5WRB - chain A; structure by X-ray diffraction, 2.01 A resolution.

Chain A:
Molecule: Lysozyme C
From: Gallus gallus
Notes: EC 3.2.1.17
UniProtKB: P00698 (LYSC_CHICK); residues 1-129 here correspond to UniProt positions 19-147 (UniProt number = residue number + 18)
Chain sequence (129 residues; numbered 1 to 129; the number before each row is that of its first residue):
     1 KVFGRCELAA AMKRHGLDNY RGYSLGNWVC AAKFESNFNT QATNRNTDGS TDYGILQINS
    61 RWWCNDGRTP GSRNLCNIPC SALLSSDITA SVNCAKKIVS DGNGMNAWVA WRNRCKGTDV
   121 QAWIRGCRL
Disulfide bonds: Cys-6/Cys-127, Cys-30/Cys-115, Cys-64/Cys-80, Cys-76/Cys-94
Bound ions: Na+: Ser-60, Cys-64, Ser-72, Arg-73
Swiss-Prot annotation at these positions:
  - active site: Glu-35, Asp-52
  - binding site (substrate): Asp-101

Overview:
Ser-60, Cys-64, Ser-72 and Arg-73 coordinate Na+. UniProt lists active-site residues Glu-35 and Asp-52 and
substrate-binding residue Asp-101.
Chain A is Lysozyme C (Gallus gallus); the structure, Crystal structure of hen egg-white lysozyme, was
determined by X-ray diffraction, deposited together with 5WR9, 5WRA, 5WR8 and 5WRC.
